Entry 8BZ9 (X-ray diffraction, 1.30 A resolution); this record covers chains A and B.

Chain A:
Name: 14-3-3 protein sigma
From: Homo sapiens
Reference sequence: P31947 (1433S_HUMAN); residues 1-231 here = UniProt positions 1-231
Chain sequence (236 residues; row label = number of the first residue in the row; numbers below 1 keep their minus sign (Gly-4 is residue -4)):
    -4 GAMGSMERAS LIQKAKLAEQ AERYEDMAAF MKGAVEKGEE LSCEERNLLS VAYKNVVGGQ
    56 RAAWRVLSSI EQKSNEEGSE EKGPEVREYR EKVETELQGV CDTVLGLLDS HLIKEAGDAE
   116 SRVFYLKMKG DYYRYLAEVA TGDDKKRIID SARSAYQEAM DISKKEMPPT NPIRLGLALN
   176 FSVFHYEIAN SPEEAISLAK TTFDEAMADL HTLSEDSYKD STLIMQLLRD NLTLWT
Construct notes: expression tag (-4 to 0)
Metal / ion sites: Mg2+ site 1 near Glu2 (its only coordinating residue here); Mg2+ site 2 near Ser37 (its only coordinating residue here)
Small-molecule neighbours:
  - LF5 (4-chloranyl-7-propan-2-yloxy-1-benzothiophene-2-carboximidamide), molecule 1: Glu14, Cys38, Glu39, Asn42, Leu43, Val46
  - LF5, molecule 2: Gln93, Asp97, Leu100, Tyr128, Leu131, Asp139, Arg142, Ile143
Swiss-Prot annotation at these positions:
  - site (Interaction with phosphoserine on interacting protein): Arg56, Arg129
  - modified residue (Phosphoserine): Ser5, Ser74

Chain B:
Name: ERalpha peptide
Chain sequence (5 residues; each row starts with the number of its first residue):
   591 FPATV
Modified residues: Thr594 (phosphothreonine; TPO)

Chain A / chain B interface:
Residue-residue contacts - 20 pairs, chain A then chain B:
  Lys49(A) with Thr594(B); Val595(B)
  Arg56(A) with Thr594(B)
  Lys122(A) with Val595(B), hydrogen bond (side chain-backbone)
  Arg129(A) with Thr594(B)
  Tyr130(A) with Thr594(B)
  Gly171(A) with Val595(B)
  Leu174(A) with Ala593(B); Thr594(B); Val595(B), hydrophobic
  Asn175(A) with Thr594(B); Val595(B), hydrogen bond (side chain-backbone)
  Val178(A) with Pro592(B), hydrophobic; Ala593(B); Thr594(B)
  Leu222(A) with Val595(B), hydrophobic
  Asn226(A) with Pro592(B); Ala593(B), hydrogen bond (side chain-backbone)
  Leu229(A) with Pro592(B), hydrophobic
  Trp230(A) with Pro592(B), hydrophobic
Other interface residues (no listed pair), chain A (16 interface residues in all): Arg60, Asp126, Glu182
Other interface residues (no listed pair), chain B (5 interface residues in all): Phe591

Summary:
16 residues of chain A and 5 residues of chain B are in contact, with 3 hydrogen bonds. Polar pairs include
Lys122(A)-Val595(B), Asn175(A)-Val595(B) and Asn226(A)-Ala593(B). Bound to chain A: compound LF5.
Chain A is 14-3-3 protein sigma (Homo sapiens) and chain B is ERalpha peptide; the structure, single soak
stabilizer for ERa - 14-3-3 interaction (AZ354), was determined by X-ray diffraction (same publication as
8BWJ, 8BWX, 8BWZ, 8BX0, 8BX3, 8BX4 and 24 further entries).
